8ZX1 - chains A and D of the 4 polymer chains in the assembly; structure by electron microscopy, 3.50 A resolution.

Chain A (and D):
Molecule: Spermidine/putrescine import ATP-binding protein PotA
From: Escherichia coli
Notes: EC 7.6.2.11; chain D of this document is another copy of the same molecule, construct and numbering; everything in this record applies to it too
UniProtKB: P69876 (POTA_ECO57); residues 1-378 here = UniProt positions 1-378
Sequence (378 residues; each row starts with the number of its first residue):
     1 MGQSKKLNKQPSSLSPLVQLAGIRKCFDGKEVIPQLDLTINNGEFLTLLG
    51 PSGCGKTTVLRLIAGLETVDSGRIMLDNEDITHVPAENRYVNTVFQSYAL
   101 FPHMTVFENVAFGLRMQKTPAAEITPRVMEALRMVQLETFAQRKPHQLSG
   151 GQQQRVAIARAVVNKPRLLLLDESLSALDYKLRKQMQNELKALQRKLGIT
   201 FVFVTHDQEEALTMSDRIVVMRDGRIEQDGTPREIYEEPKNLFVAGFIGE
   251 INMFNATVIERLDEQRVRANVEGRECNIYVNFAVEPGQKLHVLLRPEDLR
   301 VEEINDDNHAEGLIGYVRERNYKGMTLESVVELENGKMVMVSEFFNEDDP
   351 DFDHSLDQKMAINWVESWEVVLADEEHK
Disordered / not traced: 1-14, 375-378 (chain D: 1-15, 374-378)

Chain A / chain D interface:
Residue-residue contacts - 44 pairs, chain A then chain D:
  Lys191(A) with Glu319(D), salt bridge; Arg320(D)
  Arg195(A) with Leu356(D)
  Leu212(A) with Tyr322(D), hydrophobic; Lys323(D); Gly324(D)
  Thr213(A) with Asn321(D); Tyr322(D)
  Arg233(A) with Tyr322(D); Leu327(D); Asp351(D), salt bridge; Asp353(D), salt bridge
  Tyr236(A) with Tyr322(D); Gly324(D); Met325(D), hydrogen bond (side chain-backbone)
  Glu237(A) with Asp351(D)
  Glu297(A) with Met325(D); Phe344(D)
  Arg300(A) with Glu347(D), salt bridge
  Glu319(A) with Lys191(D)
  Asn321(A) with Thr213(D), hydrogen bond
  Tyr322(A) with Leu212(D); Thr213(D); Arg233(D); Tyr236(D)
  Lys323(A) with Leu212(D)
  Gly324(A) with Leu212(D); Tyr236(D); Glu297(D)
  Met325(A) with Tyr236(D); Glu297(D)
  Phe344(A) with Phe344(D), hydrophobic; Asn346(D)
  Phe345(A) with Trp368(D)
  Asn346(A) with Glu297(D); Arg300(D), hydrogen bond; Trp368(D)
  Glu347(A) with Trp368(D)
  Pro350(A) with Trp368(D)
  Phe352(A) with Arg233(D)
  Asp353(A) with Arg233(D), salt bridge
  Val365(A) with Glu347(D)
  Trp368(A) with Asn346(D); Glu347(D)
Also at the interface, not in a pair above, chain A (28 interface residues in all): Lys184, Pro232, Leu327, Asp348
Also at the interface, not in a pair above, chain D (28 interface residues in all): Asn188, Pro232, Glu237, Glu250, Arg318, Phe345

In short:
Chain A and chain D each contribute 28 residues to their interface, with 3 hydrogen bonds and 5 salt bridges.
Among the polar pairs are Lys191(A)-Glu319(D), Arg233(A)-Asp351(D) and Arg233(A)-Asp353(D).
Both chains are Spermidine/putrescine import ATP-binding protein PotA (Escherichia coli). Entry 8ZX1 (Cryo-EM
structure of E.coli spermidine transporter PotABC in nanodisc) was determined by electron microscopy together
with 8Y5F, 8Y5G, 8Y5H and 8Y5I from the same study.
